PDB entry 5CGI | X-ray diffraction, 2.80 A resolution | chains B and C of the 28 polymer chains in the assembly

== Chain B ==
Molecule: Proteasome subunit alpha type-3
From: Saccharomyces cerevisiae (strain ATCC 204508 / S288c)
Notes: EC 3.4.25.1
Reference sequence: P23638 (PSA3_YEAST); residues 0-257 here correspond to UniProt positions 1-258 (UniProt number = residue number + 1)
Chain sequence (258 residues; each row starts with the number of its first residue; numbering starts at 0):
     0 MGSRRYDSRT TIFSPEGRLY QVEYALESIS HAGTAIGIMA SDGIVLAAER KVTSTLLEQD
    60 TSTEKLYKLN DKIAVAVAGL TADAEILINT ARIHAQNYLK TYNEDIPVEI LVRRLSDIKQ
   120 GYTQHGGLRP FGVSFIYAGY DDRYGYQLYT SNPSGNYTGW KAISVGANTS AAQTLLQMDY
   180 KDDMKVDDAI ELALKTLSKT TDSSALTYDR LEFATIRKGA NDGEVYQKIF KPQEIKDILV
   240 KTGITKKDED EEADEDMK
Disordered / not traced: 0, 245-257
Curated features (UniProtKB/Swiss-Prot):
  - cross-link (Glycyl lysine isopeptide (Lys-Gly)): Lys99 (interchain with G-Cter in ubiquitin), Lys198 (interchain with G-Cter in ubiquitin), Lys230 (interchain with G-Cter in ubiquitin)

== Chain C ==
Molecule: Proteasome subunit alpha type-4
From: Saccharomyces cerevisiae (strain ATCC 204508 / S288c)
Notes: EC 3.4.25.1
Reference sequence: P40303 (PSA4_YEAST); residues -1 to 252 here correspond to UniProt positions 1-254 (UniProt number = residue number + 2)
Chain sequence (254 residues; row label = number of the first residue in the row; numbers below 1 keep their minus sign (Met-1 is residue -1)):
    -1 MSGYDRALSI FSPDGHIFQV EYALEAVKRG TCAVGVKGKN CVVLGCERRS TLKLQDTRIT
    59 PSKVSKIDSH VVLSFSGLNA DSRILIEKAR VEAQSHRLTL EDPVTVEYLT RYVAGVQQRY
   119 TQSGGVRPFG VSTLIAGFDP RDDEPKLYQT EPSGIYSSWS AQTIGRNSKT VREFLEKNYD
   179 RKEPPATVEE CVKLTVRSLL EVVQTGAKNI EITVVKPDSD IVALSSEEIN QYVTQIEQEK
   239 QEQQEQDKKK KSNH
Disordered / not traced: -1 to 0, 241-252
Curated features (UniProtKB/Swiss-Prot):
  - modified residue: Thr58 (Phosphothreonine)

== Interface between chain B and chain C ==
Contacting residue pairs - 73 pairs, chain B then chain C:
  Arg3(B) with Arg4(C)
  Asp6(B) with Tyr2(C), hydrogen bond; Arg4(C), salt bridge
  Arg8(B) with Arg4(C)
  Thr10(B) with Leu6(C); Arg125(C)
  Ile11(B) with Leu6(C), hydrophobic; Gln17(C)
  Phe12(B) with Gln17(C), hydrogen bond (backbone-side chain); Tyr20(C), hydrophobic; Ala21(C), hydrophobic; Leu76(C), hydrophobic; Arg125(C); Pro126(C); Gly128(C)
  Ser13(B) with Tyr20(C)
  Pro14(B) with Tyr20(C), hydrophobic; Glu23(C)
  Glu15(B) with Glu23(C); Arg27(C), hydrogen bond (backbone-side chain)
  Gly16(B) with Tyr20(C); Glu23(C); Ala24(C); Arg27(C)
  Arg17(B) with Arg27(C)
  Leu18(B) with Arg125(C)
  Met38(B) with Asp54(C); Arg56(C)
  Arg112(B) with Arg81(C)
  Ser115(B) with Arg81(C), hydrogen bond (backbone-side chain)
  Asp116(B) with Arg81(C), salt bridge
  Gln119(B) with Ala78(C); Asp79(C); Ile82(C)
  Thr122(B) with Arg125(C), hydrogen bond (backbone-side chain)
  Gln123(B) with Tyr118(C); Gly123(C); Val124(C); Arg125(C), hydrogen bond (backbone-backbone); Pro126(C); Phe127(C)
  His124(B) with Gly123(C); Val124(C)
  Gly125(B) with Tyr2(C); Gly123(C)
  Gly126(B) with Tyr2(C)
  Tyr143(B) with Arg56(C), hydrogen bond (backbone-side chain); Ile57(C), hydrophobic
  Tyr145(B) with Arg56(C), hydrogen bond (backbone-side chain)
  Gln146(B) with Ile57(C)
  Leu147(B) with Ile57(C)
  Tyr148(B) with Ile57(C)
  Ser153(B) with Ala78(C)
  Gly154(B) with Ala78(C); Arg81(C), hydrogen bond (backbone-side chain)
  Asn155(B) with Asn77(C); Ala78(C)
  Tyr156(B) with Pro59(C), hydrophobic; Arg81(C)
  Gly158(B) with Gln53(C); Asp54(C), hydrogen bond (backbone-backbone); Ile57(C); Thr58(C), hydrogen bond (backbone-side chain)
  Trp159(B) with Lys51(C); Leu52(C); Gln53(C); Asp54(C)
  Lys160(B) with Leu52(C), hydrogen bond (backbone-backbone); Gln53(C)
  Ala161(B) with Leu52(C)
  Leu175(B) with Leu52(C)
  Gln176(B) with Lys51(C); Leu52(C)
Other interface residues (no listed pair), chain B (40 interface residues in all): Thr157, Gln172, Tyr179
Other interface residues (no listed pair), chain C (31 interface residues in all): Leu50

== In short ==
40 residues of chain B face 31 of chain C across their interface; the contacts include 12 hydrogen bonds and 2
salt bridges. Among the polar pairs are Asp6(B)-Arg4(C), Asp116(B)-Arg81(C) and Asp6(B)-Tyr2(C).
Here chain B is Proteasome subunit alpha type-3 and chain C is Proteasome subunit alpha type-4, both from
Saccharomyces cerevisiae (strain ATCC 204508 / S288c). Entry 5CGI (Yeast 20S proteasome beta5-G48C mutant in
complex with ONX 0914) was determined by X-ray diffraction, deposited together with 5CGH, 5CGF and 5CGG.
